6GYS - chains H and L of the 12 polymer chains in the assembly; structure by electron microscopy, 4.40 A resolution (low resolution: residue-level contacts below are approximate; hydrogen-bond / salt-bridge calls are withheld).

# Chain H
Molecule: Centromere DNA-binding protein complex CBF3 subunit C
From: Saccharomyces cerevisiae
UniProt: P35203 (CBF3C_YEAST); numbering as in UniProt (aligned over 1-478)
Chain sequence (478 residues; row label = number of the first residue in the row):
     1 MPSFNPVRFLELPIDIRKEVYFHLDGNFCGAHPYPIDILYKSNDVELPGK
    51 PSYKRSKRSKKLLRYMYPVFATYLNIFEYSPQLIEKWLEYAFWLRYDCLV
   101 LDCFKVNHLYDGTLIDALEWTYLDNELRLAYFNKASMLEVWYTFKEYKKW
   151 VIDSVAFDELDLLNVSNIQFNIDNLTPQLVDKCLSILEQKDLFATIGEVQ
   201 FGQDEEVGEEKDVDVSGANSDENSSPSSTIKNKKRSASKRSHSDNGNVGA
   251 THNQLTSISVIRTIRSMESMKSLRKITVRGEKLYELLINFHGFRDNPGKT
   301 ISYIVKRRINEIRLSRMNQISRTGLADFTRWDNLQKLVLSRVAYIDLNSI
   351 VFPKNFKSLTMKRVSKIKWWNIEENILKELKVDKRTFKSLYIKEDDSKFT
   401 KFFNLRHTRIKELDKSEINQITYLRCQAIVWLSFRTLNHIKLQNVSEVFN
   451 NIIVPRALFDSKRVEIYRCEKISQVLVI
Not modelled in the structure: 1-2, 49-55, 205-252

# Chain L
Molecule: Centromere DNA-binding protein complex CBF3 subunit A
From: Saccharomyces cerevisiae
UniProt: P32504 (CBF3A_YEAST); residues 1-956 here = UniProt positions 1-956
Chain sequence (956 residues; row label = number of the first residue in the row):
     1 MRSSILFLLKLMKIMDVQQQQEAMSSEDRFQELVDSLKPRTAHQYKTYYT
    51 KYIQWCQLNQIIPTPEDNSVNSVPYKDLPISAELIHWFLLDTLITDDKPG
   101 EKREETEDLDEEEENSFKIATLKKIIGSLNFLSKLCKVHENPNANIDTKY
   151 LESVTKLHTHWIDSQKAITTNETNNTNTQVLCPPLLKVSLNLWNPETNHL
   201 SEKFFKTCSEKLRFLVDFQLRSYLNLSFEERSKIRFGSLKLGKRDRDAII
   251 YHKVTHSAEKKDTPGHHQLLALLPQDCPFICPQTTLAAYLYLRFYGIPSV
   301 SKGDGFPNLNADENGSLLQDIPILRGKSLTTYPREETFSNYYTTVFRYCH
   351 LPYKRREYFNKCNLVYPTWDEDTFRTFFNEENHGNWLEQPEAFAFPDKIP
   401 FDFKKIMNFKSPYTSYSTNAKKDPFPPPKDLLVQIFPEIDEYKRHDYEGL
   451 SQNSRDFLDLMEVLRERFLSNLPWIYKFFPNHDIFQDPIFGNSDFQSYFN
   501 DKTIHSKGSPILSFDILPGFNKIYKNKTNFYSLLIERPSQLTFASSHNPD
   551 THPTQKQESEGPLQMSQLDTTQLNELLKQQSFEYVQFQTLSNFQILLSVF
   601 NKIFEKLEMKKSSRGYILHQLNLFKITLDERIKKSKIDDADKFIRDNQPI
   651 KKEENIVNEDGPNTSRRTKRPKQIRLLSIADSSDESSTEDSNVFKKDGES
   701 IEDGAYGENEDENDSEMQEQLKSMINELINSKISTFLRDQMDQFELKINA
   751 LLDKILEEKVTRIIEQKLGSHTGKFSTLKRPQLYMTEEHNVGFDMEVPKK
   801 LRTSGKYAETVKDNDDHQAMSTTASPSPEQDQEAKSYTDEQEFMLDKSID
   851 SIEGIILEWFTPNAKYANQCVHSMNKSGNKSWRANCEALYKERKSIVEFY
   901 IYLVNHESLDRYKAVDICEKLRDQNEGSFSRLAKFLRKWRHDHQNSFDGL
   951 LVYLSN
Not modelled in the structure: 1-26, 65-70, 539-956

# How chain H and chain L interact
Residue-residue contacts (53; chain H residue first):
  Ile36(H) - Val34(L)
  Ile36(H) - His43(L)
  Asp37(H) - Phe30(L)
  Asp37(H) - Val34(L)
  Leu39(H) - Tyr75(L)
  Tyr40(H) - Leu33(L)
  Tyr40(H) - Val34(L)
  Tyr40(H) - Phe131(L)
  Tyr40(H) - Leu135(L)
  Tyr40(H) - His139(L)
  Lys41(H) - Phe30(L)
  Ser42(H) - Tyr75(L)
  Ser42(H) - His139(L)
  Asn43(H) - Val73(L)
  Asn43(H) - Pro74(L)
  Asn43(H) - Tyr75(L)
  Asp44(H) - Ser72(L)
  Asp44(H) - Val73(L)
  Asp44(H) - Tyr75(L)
  Val45(H) - Asn71(L)
  Val45(H) - Ser72(L)
  Val45(H) - Val73(L)
  Val45(H) - Tyr75(L)
  Glu46(H) - Thr50(L)
  Leu47(H) - Ile53(L)
  Leu47(H) - Gln57(L)
  Leu47(H) - Asn71(L)
  Leu47(H) - Ser72(L)
  Leu47(H) - Val73(L)
  Ile76(H) - Arg40(L)
  Ile76(H) - His43(L)
  Ile76(H) - Gln44(L)
  Ile76(H) - Thr47(L)
  Phe77(H) - His43(L)
  Glu78(H) - Thr47(L)
  Glu78(H) - Lys51(L)
  Tyr79(H) - His43(L)
  Tyr79(H) - Lys46(L)
  Tyr79(H) - Thr47(L)
  Lys134(H) - Pro39(L)
  Ala135(H) - His43(L)
  Asp173(H) - Lys38(L)
  Asp173(H) - Arg40(L)
  Asn174(H) - Arg40(L)
  Asp204(H) - Lys38(L)
  Arg279(H) - Lys38(L)
  Arg316(H) - Asp35(L)
  Arg316(H) - Leu37(L)
  Arg316(H) - Lys38(L)
  Arg341(H) - Asp35(L)
  Arg341(H) - Leu37(L)
  Arg363(H) - Gln31(L)
  Arg363(H) - Asp35(L)
Also at the interface, not in a pair above, chain H (31 interface residues in all): Pro33, Pro48, Asn75, Ser136, Leu175, Phe201, Asn444
Also at the interface, not in a pair above, chain L (26 interface residues in all): Gln54
Interface features reported in the paper:
  - residue pairs: Ile76(H)-Arg40(L)

# Summary
The interface between chain H and chain L involves 31 residues on one side and 26 on the other. The authors
report a contact between Ile76(H) and Arg40(L).
Chain H is Centromere DNA-binding protein complex CBF3 subunit C and chain L is Centromere DNA-binding protein
complex CBF3 subunit A, both from Saccharomyces cerevisiae; the structure, Cryo-EM structure of the CBF3-CEN3
complex of the budding yeast kinetochore, was determined by electron microscopy, deposited together with 6GYP
and 6GYU.
